Entry 1THB (X-ray diffraction, 1.50 A resolution); this record covers chains C and D of the 4 polymer chains in the assembly.

[Chain C]
Molecule: Hemoglobin A (oxy) (alpha chain)
Source organism: Homo sapiens
Reference sequence: P69905 (HBA_HUMAN); residues 1-141 here = UniProt positions 1-141
Sequence (141 residues; numbered 1 to 141; the number before each row is that of its first residue):
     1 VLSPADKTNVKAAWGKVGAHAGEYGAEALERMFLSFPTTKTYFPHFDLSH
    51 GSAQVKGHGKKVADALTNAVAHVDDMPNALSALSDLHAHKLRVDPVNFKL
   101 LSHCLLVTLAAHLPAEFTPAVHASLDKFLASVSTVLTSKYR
Swiss-Prot annotation at these positions:
  - site: Lys-61 (Not glycated)
  - natural variant: Asp-6 (A6D: In J-Toronto; this construct carries the variant), Ala-13 (A13D: In J-Paris 1/J-Aljezur), Glu-27 (A27E: In Shenyang; this construct carries the variant), Lys-61 (K61N: In Zambia; deletion: In Clinic), Asp-64 (A64D: In Pontoise; this construct carries the variant), Asp-75 (D75A: In Lille; D75G: In Chapel Hill; D75N: In G-Pest), Ala-111 (A111D: In Petah Tikva)
Bound ions: heme Fe: His-87 (together with oxygen molecule)
Residues lining bound ligands:
  - heme (HEM): Met-32, Thr-39, Tyr-42, Phe-43, His-45, Phe-46, His-58, Lys-61, Val-62, Ala-65, Leu-66, Leu-83, Leu-86, His-87, Leu-91, Val-93, Asn-97, Phe-98, Leu-101, Val-132, Leu-136
  - oxygen molecule (OXY): Leu-29, Phe-43, His-58, Val-62, His-87, Leu-101

[Chain D]
Molecule: Hemoglobin A (deoxy) (beta chain)
Source organism: Homo sapiens
Reference sequence: P68871 (HBB_HUMAN); residues 1-146 here = UniProt positions 1-146
Sequence (146 residues; numbered 1 to 146; the number before each row is that of its first residue):
     1 VHLTPEEKSAVTALWGKVNVDEVGGEALGRLLVVYPWTQRFFESFGDLST
    51 PDAVMGNPKVKAHGKKVLGAFSDGLAHLDNLKGTFATLSELHCDKLHVDP
   101 ENFRLLGNVLVCVLAHHFGKEFTPPVQAAYQKVVAGVANALAHKYH
Swiss-Prot annotation at these positions:
  - natural variant: Leu-3 (H3L: In Graz; this construct carries the variant), Glu-7 (E7A: In G-Makassar; E7K: In Hb C; E7Q: In Machida; E7V: In SKCA), Lys-8 (E8K: In G-Siriraj; this construct carries the variant), Val-11 (A11V: In Iraq-Halabja; this construct carries the variant), Gly-16 (W16G: In Randwick; this construct carries the variant), Val-23 (E23V: In D-Granada; this construct carries the variant), Gly-24 (V24G: In Miyashiro; this construct carries the variant), Gly-25 (G25D: In Moscva; G25R: In Riverdale-Bronx; G25V: In Savannah), Leu-32 (L32P: In Yokohama), Val-33 (L33V: In Muscat; this construct carries the variant), Arg-40 (Q40R: In Tianshui; this construct carries the variant), Phe-42 (F42Y: In Mequon; deletion: In Bruxelles), 11 further natural variant entries in UniProt
Bound ions: heme Fe near His-92 (its only coordinating residue here)
Residues lining bound ligands:
  - heme (HEM): Leu-31, Thr-38, Phe-41, Phe-42, Phe-45, His-63, Lys-66, Val-67, Ala-70, Phe-71, Phe-85, Leu-88, Leu-91, His-92, Leu-96, Val-98, Asn-102, Phe-103, Leu-106, Val-137, Leu-141
  - inositol hexakisphosphate (IHP): His-2, Lys-82, Asn-139

[How chain C and chain D interact]
Residue-residue contacts - 38 pairs, chain C then chain D:
  Arg-31(C) / Phe-122(D)  hydrogen bond (side chain-backbone)
  Arg-31(C) / Thr-123(D)
  Arg-31(C) / Pro-124(D)
  Arg-31(C) / Gln-127(D)  hydrogen bond
  Leu-34(C) / Pro-124(D)
  Leu-34(C) / Pro-125(D)
  Leu-34(C) / Ala-128(D)
  Ser-35(C) / Gln-127(D)
  Ser-35(C) / Ala-128(D)  hydrogen bond (side chain-backbone)
  Ser-35(C) / Gln-131(D)
  Phe-36(C) / Gln-131(D)
  His-103(C) / Asn-108(D)
  His-103(C) / Val-111(D)
  His-103(C) / Gln-131(D)  hydrogen bond
  Cys-104(C) / Gln-127(D)
  Val-107(C) / Val-111(D)  hydrophobic
  Val-107(C) / Cys-112(D)  hydrophobic
  Val-107(C) / Ala-115(D)
  Val-107(C) / Gln-127(D)
  Ala-110(C) / Cys-112(D)
  Ala-110(C) / Ala-115(D)
  Ala-110(C) / His-116(D)
  Ala-111(C) / Ala-115(D)
  Ala-111(C) / Gly-119(D)
  Ala-111(C) / Lys-120(D)
  Pro-114(C) / His-116(D)  hydrogen bond (backbone-side chain)
  Phe-117(C) / Arg-30(D)  hydrogen bond (backbone-side chain)
  Phe-117(C) / His-116(D)
  Thr-118(C) / Arg-30(D)  hydrogen bond (backbone-side chain)
  Pro-119(C) / Arg-30(D)
  Pro-119(C) / Val-33(D)
  Pro-119(C) / Met-55(D)  hydrophobic
  His-122(C) / Arg-30(D)  hydrogen bond
  His-122(C) / Val-34(D)
  His-122(C) / Cys-112(D)
  Ala-123(C) / Val-34(D)  hydrophobic
  Asp-126(C) / Val-34(D)
  Asp-126(C) / Tyr-35(D)  hydrogen bond
Other interface residues (no listed pair), chain C (21 interface residues in all): Glu-30, Leu-106, Leu-113, Ala-115, Ala-120
Other interface residues (no listed pair), chain D (20 interface residues in all): Pro-51

[Summary]
The interface between chain C and chain D involves 21 residues on one side and 20 on the other, with 9
hydrogen bonds. Polar pairs include Arg-31(C)/Phe-122(D), Arg-31(C)/Gln-127(D) and Ser-35(C)/Ala-128(D).
Ligands of chain C: heme and oxygen molecule.
Here chain C is Hemoglobin A (oxy) (alpha chain) and chain D is Hemoglobin A (deoxy) (beta chain), both from
Homo sapiens. Entry 1THB (Refinement of a partially oxygenated T state haemoglobin at 1.5 angstroms
resolution) was determined by X-ray diffraction.
